PDB entry 9LRI | X-ray diffraction, 2.65 A resolution | chains B and C of the 3 polymer chains in the assembly

Chain B:
Protein: Probable DNA/RNA-binding protein (Jag-related protein)
From: Thermus thermophilus HB8
UniProt: Q5SL51 (Q5SL51_THET8); residue numbers follow UniProt; this construct covers 1-189
Sequence (189 residues; numbered 1 to 189; the number before each row is that of its first residue):
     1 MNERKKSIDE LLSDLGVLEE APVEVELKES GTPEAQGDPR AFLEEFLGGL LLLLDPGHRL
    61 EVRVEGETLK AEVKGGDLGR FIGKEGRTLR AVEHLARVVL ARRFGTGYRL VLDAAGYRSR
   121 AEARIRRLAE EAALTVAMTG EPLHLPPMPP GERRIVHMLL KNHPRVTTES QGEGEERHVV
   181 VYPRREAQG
Unresolved in the structure: 1-37, 185-189

Chain C:
Molecule: 10-nt RNA strand
From: synthetic construct
Sequence (10 nucleotides; row label = number of the first residue in the row):
     1 CCCCCCCCCC
Unresolved in the structure: 8-10

Interface between chain B and chain C:
Contacting residue pairs (21; chain B residue first):
  His-94(B) with C4(C), salt bridge to the phosphate
  Arg-97(B) with C3(C), sugar contact; C4(C), salt bridge to the phosphate
  Val-98(B) with C4(C), phosphate contact; C5(C), phosphate contact
  Arg-102(B) with C5(C), salt bridge to the phosphate
  Gly-105(B) with C6(C), base contact
  Thr-106(B) with C6(C), base contact
  Arg-109(B) with C2(C), base contact
  Pro-149(B) with C3(C), phosphate contact
  Pro-150(B) with C1(C), sugar contact; C2(C), phosphate contact; C3(C), phosphate contact
  Gly-151(B) with C2(C), sugar contact; C3(C), hydrogen bond to the phosphate
  Arg-153(B) with C1(C), salt bridge to the phosphate
  Arg-154(B) with C1(C), sugar contact; C2(C), sugar contact
  His-157(B) with C1(C), hydrogen bond to the base
  Ser-170(B) with C1(C), phosphate contact
  Arg-177(B) with C1(C), salt bridge to the phosphate
Interface residues without a listed pair, chain B (16 interface residues in all): Ala-101

Overview:
16 residues of chain B and 6 residues of chain C are in contact; the contacts include 2 hydrogen bonds and 5
salt bridges. Polar pairs include His-157(B)/C1(C), Gly-151(B)/C3(C) and His-94(B)/C4(C).
Chain B is Probable DNA/RNA-binding protein (Jag-related protein) (Thermus thermophilus HB8) and chain C is a
10-nt RNA strand (synthetic construct); the structure, Crystal Structure of Thermus thermophilus KhpB/EloR
complexed with RNA, was determined by X-ray diffraction, deposited together with 9LRG.
